3FP4 - chains A and Q; structure by X-ray diffraction, 2.14 A resolution.

== Chain A ==
Protein: TPR repeat-containing protein YHR117W
From: Saccharomyces cerevisiae
UniProtKB: P38825 (YHR7_YEAST); numbering as in UniProt (aligned over 107-639)
Sequence (537 residues; numbered 103 to 639; the number before each row is that of its first residue):
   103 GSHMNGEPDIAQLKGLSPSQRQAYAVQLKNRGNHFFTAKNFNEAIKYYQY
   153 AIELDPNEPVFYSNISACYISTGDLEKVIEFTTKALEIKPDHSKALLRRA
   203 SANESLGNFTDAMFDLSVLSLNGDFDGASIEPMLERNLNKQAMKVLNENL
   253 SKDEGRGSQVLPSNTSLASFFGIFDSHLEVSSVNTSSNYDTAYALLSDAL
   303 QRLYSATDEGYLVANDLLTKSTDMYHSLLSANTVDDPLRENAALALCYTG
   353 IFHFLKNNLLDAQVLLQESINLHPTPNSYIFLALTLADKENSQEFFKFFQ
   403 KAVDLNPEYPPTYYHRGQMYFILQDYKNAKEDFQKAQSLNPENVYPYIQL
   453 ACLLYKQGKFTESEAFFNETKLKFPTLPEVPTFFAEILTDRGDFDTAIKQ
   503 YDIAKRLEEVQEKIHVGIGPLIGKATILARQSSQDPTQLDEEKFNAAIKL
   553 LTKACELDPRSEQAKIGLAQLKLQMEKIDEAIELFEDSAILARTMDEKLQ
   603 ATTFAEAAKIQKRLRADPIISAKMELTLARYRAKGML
Disordered / not traced: 103-108, 223-233, 253-261, 333-334, 536-540, 619-639
Construct notes: expression tag (103-106)
Ion coordination: Na+ site 1 near L252 (its only coordinating residue here); Na+ site 2 near S563 (its only coordinating residue here)
From the paper describing this entry:
  - contacts within the chain: R201-D217 (salt bridge), E206-R238 (salt bridge)
  - conformationally variable residues (helix shift): P234

== Chain Q ==
Protein: Ssa1
Sequence (12 residues; row label = number of the first residue in the row):
   631 GADNGPTVEEVD
Disordered / not traced: 631-635

== Interface between chain A and chain Q ==
Residue-residue contacts - 15 pairs, chain A then chain Q:
  K131(A) - D642(Q)  hydrogen bond (side chain-backbone)
  N135(A) - V641(Q)
  N135(A) - D642(Q)  hydrogen bond (side chain-backbone)
  F138(A) - E639(Q)
  F138(A) - V641(Q)  hydrophobic
  Y150(A) - V641(Q)
  V162(A) - D642(Q)
  N166(A) - V641(Q)
  N166(A) - D642(Q)  hydrogen bond (side chain-backbone)
  K196(A) - P636(Q)
  K196(A) - T637(Q)  hydrogen bond (side chain-backbone)
  K196(A) - E640(Q)  hydrogen bond (side chain-backbone)
  K196(A) - D642(Q)  salt bridge
  R200(A) - V638(Q)  hydrogen bond (side chain-backbone)
  R200(A) - E640(Q)  hydrogen bond (side chain-backbone)
Interface residues without a listed pair, chain A (10 interface residues in all): A169, L199
From the paper, about this interface:
  - residue pairs: K131(A)-D642(Q), N135(A)-D642(Q) (hydrogen bond), F138(A)-V641(Q) (hydrophobic contact), N166(A)-D642(Q) (hydrogen bond), K196(A)-D642(Q), K196(A)-E640(Q) (hydrogen bond), L199(A)-V638(Q) (hydrophobic contact), R200(A)-E640(Q) (hydrogen bond)
  - interface residues, chain A: K131(A), N135(A), F138(A), N166(A), K196(A), L199(A), R200(A)

== In short ==
Chain A and chain Q form an interface of 10 and 7 residues respectively; the contacts include 7 hydrogen bonds
and 1 salt bridge. Polar pairs include K196(A)-D642(Q), K131(A)-D642(Q) and N135(A)-D642(Q). The paper
describes contacts between K131(A) and D642(Q) and K196(A) and D642(Q); hydrogen bonds between N135(A) and
D642(Q), N166(A) and D642(Q) and K196(A) and E640(Q) among others; hydrophobic contacts between F138(A) and
V641(Q) and L199(A) and V638(Q). From the paper: interface residues K131(A), N135(A) and F138(A) among others;
conformational variability at P234(A).
Here chain A is TPR repeat-containing protein YHR117W (Saccharomyces cerevisiae) and chain Q is Ssa1. Entry
3FP4 (Crystal structure of Tom71 complexed with Ssa1 C-terminal fragment) was determined by X-ray diffraction,
deposited together with 3FP2 and 3FP3.
